PDB entry 7AGX | electron microscopy, 3.60 A resolution | chains 1A and 1K of the 33 polymer chains in the assembly

Chain 1A:
Name: Surface presentation of antigens protein SpaP
Organism: Salmonella typhimurium (strain LT2 / SGSC1412 / ATCC 700720)
UniProtKB: P40700 (SPAP_SALTY); residues 1-224 here = UniProt positions 1-224
Chain sequence (224 residues; row label = number of the first residue in the row):
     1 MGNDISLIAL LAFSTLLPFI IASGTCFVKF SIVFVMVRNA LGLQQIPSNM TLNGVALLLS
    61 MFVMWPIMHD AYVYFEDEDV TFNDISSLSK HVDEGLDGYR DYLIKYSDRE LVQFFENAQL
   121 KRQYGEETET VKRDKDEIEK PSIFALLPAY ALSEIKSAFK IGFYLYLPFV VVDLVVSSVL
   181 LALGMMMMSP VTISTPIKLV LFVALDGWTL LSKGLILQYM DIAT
Disordered / not traced: 1, 122-140, 221-224

Chain 1K:
Name: Protein PrgJ
Organism: Salmonella typhimurium (strain LT2 / SGSC1412 / ATCC 700720)
UniProtKB: P41785 (PRGJ_SALTY); numbering as in UniProt (aligned over 1-101)
Chain sequence (101 residues; numbered 1 to 101; the number before each row is that of its first residue):
     1 MSIATIVPEN AVIGQAVNIR SMETDIVSLD DRLLQAFSGS AIATAVDKQT ITNRIEDPNL
    61 VTDPKELAIS QEMISDYNLY VSMVSTLTRK GVGAVETLLR S
Disordered / not traced: 1-24, 51-59

Interface between chain 1A and chain 1K:
Pairs across the interface (24; chain 1A residue first):
  G2(1A) with Q35(1K); A36(1K), hydrogen bond (backbone-backbone)
  N3(1A) with Q35(1K), hydrogen bond (backbone-backbone); A36(1K)
  S6(1A) with L33(1K), hydrogen bond (side chain-backbone); L34(1K); Q35(1K); A36(1K)
  L7(1A) with M83(1K), hydrophobic
  L10(1A) with A36(1K), hydrophobic
  T15(1A) with K90(1K), hydrogen bond
  P18(1A) with A94(1K); L98(1K)
  I21(1A) with L98(1K), hydrophobic
  M50(1A) with L99(1K)
  N53(1A) with L99(1K); S101(1K), hydrogen bond (side chain-backbone)
  G54(1A) with L99(1K)
  D77(1A) with D31(1K)
  E78(1A) with D31(1K)
  V80(1A) with D30(1K); D31(1K)
  F82(1A) with L29(1K), hydrogen bond (backbone-backbone); D30(1K)
Other interface residues (no listed pair), chain 1A (22 interface residues in all): L11, S14, F27, L57, F75, T81, H91
Other interface residues (no listed pair), chain 1K (18 interface residues in all): R32, F37, L87, V95, T97

Summary:
The interface between chain 1A and chain 1K involves 22 residues on one side and 18 on the other; the contacts
include 6 hydrogen bonds. Among the polar pairs are S6(1A)-L33(1K), T15(1A)-K90(1K) and N53(1A)-S101(1K).
Chain 1A is Surface presentation of antigens protein SpaP and chain 1K is Protein PrgJ, both from Salmonella
typhimurium (strain LT2 / SGSC1412 / ATCC 700720); the structure, Apo-state type 3 secretion system export
apparatus complex from Salmonella enterica typhimurium, was determined by electron microscopy, deposited
together with 7AH9 and 7AHI.
